Entry 5WI0 (X-ray diffraction, 2.05 A resolution); this record covers chain A.

Chain A:
Name: Nicotinamide phosphoribosyltransferase
From: Homo sapiens
Notes: EC 2.4.2.12
UniProt: P43490 (NAMPT_HUMAN); residue numbers follow UniProt; this construct covers 1-491
Sequence (491 residues; row label = number of the first residue in the row):
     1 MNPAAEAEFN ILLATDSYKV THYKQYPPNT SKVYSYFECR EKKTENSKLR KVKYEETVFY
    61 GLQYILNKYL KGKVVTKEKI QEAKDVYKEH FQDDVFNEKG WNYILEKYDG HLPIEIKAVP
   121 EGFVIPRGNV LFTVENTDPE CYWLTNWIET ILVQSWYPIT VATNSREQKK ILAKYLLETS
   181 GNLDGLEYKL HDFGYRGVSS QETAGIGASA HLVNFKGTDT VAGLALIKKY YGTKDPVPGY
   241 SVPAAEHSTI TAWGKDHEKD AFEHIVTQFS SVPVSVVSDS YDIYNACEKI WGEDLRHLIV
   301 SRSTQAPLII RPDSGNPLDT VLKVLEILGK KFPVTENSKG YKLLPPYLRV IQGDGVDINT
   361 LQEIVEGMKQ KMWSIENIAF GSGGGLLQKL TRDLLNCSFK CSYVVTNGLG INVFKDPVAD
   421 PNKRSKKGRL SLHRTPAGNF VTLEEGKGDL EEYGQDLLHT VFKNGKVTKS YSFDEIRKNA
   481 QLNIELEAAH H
Not modelled in the structure: 1-8, 42-53, 485-491
Residues lining bound ligands: AQ1 (2-[(2-fluorophenyl)amino]-6-propylpyrimidin-4(3H)-one): H191, F193, R196, D219, S241, V242, A244, S275, R311, I351

Overview:
Chain A binds compound AQ1.
Chain A is Nicotinamide phosphoribosyltransferase (Homo sapiens); the structure, Crystal structure of human
NAMPT with fragment 2: 2-[(2-fluorophenyl)amino]-6-propylpyrimidin-4(3H)-one, was determined by X-ray
diffraction, deposited together with 5WI1.
